3ZJF - chains A and B; structure by X-ray diffraction, 2.20 A resolution.

== Chain A ==
Protein: A20P50
Source organism: Homo sapiens
Notes: EC 3.4.19.12, 6.3.2.-; fragment: otu domain, residues 1-366
UniProtKB: P21580 (TNAP3_HUMAN); residues 1-366 here = UniProt positions 1-366
Sequence (366 residues; row label = number of the first residue in the row):
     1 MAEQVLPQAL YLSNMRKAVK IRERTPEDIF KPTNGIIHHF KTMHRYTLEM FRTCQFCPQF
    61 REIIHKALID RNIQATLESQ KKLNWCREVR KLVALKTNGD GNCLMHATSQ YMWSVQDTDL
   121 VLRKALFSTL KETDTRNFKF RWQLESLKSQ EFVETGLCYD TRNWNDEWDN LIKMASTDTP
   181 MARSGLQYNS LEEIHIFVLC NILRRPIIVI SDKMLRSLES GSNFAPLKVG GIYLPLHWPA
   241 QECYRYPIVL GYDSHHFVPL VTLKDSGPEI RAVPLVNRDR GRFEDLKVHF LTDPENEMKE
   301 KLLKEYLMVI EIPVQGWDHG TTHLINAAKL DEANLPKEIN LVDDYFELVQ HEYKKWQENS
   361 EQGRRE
Unresolved in the structure: 1-5, 150-162, 181-185, 214, 219-227, 357-366
Modified / non-standard residues: Cys-103 (3-sulfinoalanine; CSD)
Sequence notes: engineered mutation Ser-114 (Gly in P21580)
Curated features (UniProtKB/Swiss-Prot):
  - region (Interaction with ubiquitin): Leu-157 to Tyr-159, Ser-190 to Glu-192, Phe-224 to Leu-227
  - active site: Asp-100, Cys-103 (Nucleophile), His-256 (Proton acceptor)
  - modified residue: Ala-2 (N-acetylalanine)
  - natural variant: Cys-243 (C243Y: In AIFBL1)
  - mutagenesis: Asp-70 (D70A: Minor effect on 'Lys-48' deubiquitinase activity. Strongly reduced 'Lys-63' deubiquitinase activity), Thr-97 (T97A: Minor effect on 'Lys-48' deubiquitinase activity), Asp-100 (D100A: Strongly reduced deubiquitinase activity), Cys-103 (C103A: Loss of deubiquitinase activity; C103S: Loss of 'Lys-63' deubiquitinating activity. Down-regulation of TNF-induced NF-kappa-B activity less effective), His-106 (H106A: Reduces deubiquitinase activity), Leu-157 (L157A: Strongly reduced 'Lys-48' deubiquitinase activity), Tyr-159 (Y159A: Strongly reduced 'Lys-48' deubiquitinase activity), Ser-190 (S190A: Strongly reduced 'Lys-48' deubiquitinase activity), Glu-192 (E192A: Strongly reduced 'Lys-48' deubiquitinase activity), Phe-224 (F224A: Strongly reduced 'Lys-48' deubiquitinase activity), Leu-227 (L227A: Strongly reduced 'Lys-48' deubiquitinase activity), His-256 (H256A: Loss of deubiquitinase activity)
What the authors report for this chain:
  - post-translational modification sites: Cys-103
  - contacts within the chain: Cys-103/His-256 (hydrogen bond)

== Chain B ==
Protein: A20P50
Source organism: Homo sapiens
Notes: EC 3.4.19.12, 6.3.2.-; fragment: otu domain, residues 1-366
UniProtKB: P21580 (TNAP3_HUMAN); numbering as in UniProt (aligned over 1-366)
Sequence (366 residues; each row starts with the number of its first residue):
     1 MAEQVLPQAL YLSNMRKAVK IRERTPEDIF KPTNGIIHHF KTMHRYTLEM FRTCQFCPQF
    61 REIIHKALID RNIQATLESQ KKLNWCREVR KLVALKTNGD GNCLMHATSQ YMWSVQDTDL
   121 VLRKALFSTL KETDTRNFKF RWQLESLKSQ EFVETGLCYD TRNWNDEWDN LIKMASTDTP
   181 MARSGLQYNS LEEIHIFVLC NILRRPIIVI SDKMLRSLES GSNFAPLKVG GIYLPLHWPA
   241 QECYRYPIVL GYDSHHFVPL VTLKDSGPEI RAVPLVNRDR GRFEDLKVHF LTDPENEMKE
   301 KLLKEYLMVI EIPVQGWDHG TTHLINAAKL DEANLPKEIN LVDDYFELVQ HEYKKWQENS
   361 EQGRRE
Unresolved in the structure: 1-5, 150-162, 181-184, 215-226, 357-366
Modified / non-standard residues: Cys-103 (cysteinesulfonic acid; OCS)
Sequence notes: engineered mutation Ser-114 (Gly in P21580)
Curated features (UniProtKB/Swiss-Prot):
  - region (Interaction with ubiquitin): Leu-157 to Tyr-159, Ser-190 to Glu-192, Phe-224 to Leu-227
  - active site: Asp-100, Cys-103 (Nucleophile), His-256 (Proton acceptor)
  - modified residue: Ala-2 (N-acetylalanine)
  - natural variant: Cys-243 (C243Y: In AIFBL1)
  - mutagenesis: Asp-70 (D70A: Minor effect on 'Lys-48' deubiquitinase activity. Strongly reduced 'Lys-63' deubiquitinase activity), Thr-97 (T97A: Minor effect on 'Lys-48' deubiquitinase activity), Asp-100 (D100A: Strongly reduced deubiquitinase activity), Cys-103 (C103A: Loss of deubiquitinase activity; C103S: Loss of 'Lys-63' deubiquitinating activity. Down-regulation of TNF-induced NF-kappa-B activity less effective), His-106 (H106A: Reduces deubiquitinase activity), Leu-157 (L157A: Strongly reduced 'Lys-48' deubiquitinase activity), Tyr-159 (Y159A: Strongly reduced 'Lys-48' deubiquitinase activity), Ser-190 (S190A: Strongly reduced 'Lys-48' deubiquitinase activity), Glu-192 (E192A: Strongly reduced 'Lys-48' deubiquitinase activity), Phe-224 (F224A: Strongly reduced 'Lys-48' deubiquitinase activity), Leu-227 (L227A: Strongly reduced 'Lys-48' deubiquitinase activity), His-256 (H256A: Loss of deubiquitinase activity)

== Chain A / chain B interface ==
Pairs across the interface (25; chain A residue first):
  Pro-7(A) / Met-15(B)  hydrophobic
  Leu-12(A) / Leu-12(B)  hydrophobic
  Leu-12(A) / Met-15(B)
  Ser-13(A) / Met-15(B)
  Ser-13(A) / Arg-16(B)  hydrogen bond (backbone-backbone)
  Asn-14(A) / Asn-14(B)  hydrogen bond
  Met-15(A) / Pro-7(B)  hydrophobic
  Met-15(A) / Leu-12(B)
  Met-15(A) / Ser-13(B)
  Met-15(A) / Leu-348(B)
  Arg-16(A) / Ser-13(B)  hydrogen bond (backbone-backbone)
  Arg-16(A) / Asp-344(B)
  Arg-16(A) / Glu-347(B)  salt bridge
  Arg-16(A) / Leu-348(B)
  Val-19(A) / Leu-348(B)  hydrophobic
  Val-19(A) / His-351(B)
  Glu-23(A) / His-351(B)  salt bridge
  Asp-119(A) / His-351(B)  salt bridge
  Asp-344(A) / Arg-16(B)
  Glu-347(A) / Arg-16(B)  salt bridge
  Leu-348(A) / Met-15(B)
  Leu-348(A) / Val-19(B)  hydrophobic
  His-351(A) / Val-19(B)
  His-351(A) / Arg-22(B)
  His-351(A) / Asp-119(B)  salt bridge
Also at the interface, not in a pair above, chain B (14 interface residues in all): Glu-23

== Overview ==
13 residues of chain A and 14 residues of chain B are in contact, with 3 hydrogen bonds and 5 salt bridges.
Among the polar pairs are Arg-16(A)/Glu-347(B), Glu-23(A)/His-351(B) and Asp-119(A)/His-351(B). The paper
reports a modification site at Cys-103(A); contacts within the chain involving His-256(A) and Cys-103(A).
Here chain A is A20P50 and chain B is A20P50, both from Homo sapiens. Entry 3ZJF (A20 OTU domain with
irreversibly oxidised Cys103 from 270 min H2O2 soak) was determined by X-ray diffraction together with 3ZJD,
3ZJE and 3ZJG from the same study.
